PDB entry 6CXV | X-ray diffraction, 2.60 A resolution | chain A

Chain A:
Name: Indoleamine 2,3-dioxygenase 1
From: Homo sapiens
Notes: EC 1.13.11.52; fragment: N-terminal deletion
UniProt: P14902 (I23O1_HUMAN); residues 12-403 here = UniProt positions 12-403
Sequence (425 residues; numbered 11 to 435; the number before each row is that of its first residue):
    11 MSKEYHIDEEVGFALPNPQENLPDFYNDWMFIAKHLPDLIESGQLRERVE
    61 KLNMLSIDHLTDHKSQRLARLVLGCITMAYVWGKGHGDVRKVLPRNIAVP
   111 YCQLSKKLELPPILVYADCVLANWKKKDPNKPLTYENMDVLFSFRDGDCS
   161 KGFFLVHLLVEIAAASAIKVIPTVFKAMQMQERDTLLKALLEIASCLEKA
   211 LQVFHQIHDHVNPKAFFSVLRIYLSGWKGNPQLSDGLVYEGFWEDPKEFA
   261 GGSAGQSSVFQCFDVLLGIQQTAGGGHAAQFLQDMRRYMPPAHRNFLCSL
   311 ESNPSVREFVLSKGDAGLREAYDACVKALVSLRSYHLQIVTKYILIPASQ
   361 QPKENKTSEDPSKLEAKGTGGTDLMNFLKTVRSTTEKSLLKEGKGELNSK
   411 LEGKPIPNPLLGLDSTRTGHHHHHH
Unresolved in the structure: 11-14, 363-373, 404-435
Differences from the reference sequence: initiating methionine (11); engineered mutation His167 (Ser in P14902); expression tag (404-435)
UniProt features mapped onto this chain:
  - binding site (heme b): His346
Ion coordination: heme Fe near His346 (its only coordinating residue here)
Ligand contacts:
  - cyanide ion (CYN): Ser263, Ala264, Gly265, His346
  - heme (HEM): Phe163, Val166, His167, Val170, Phe214, Ile217, Phe226, Ser263, Ala264, Gly265, Phe270, Phe291, Leu292, Arg343, His346, Ile349, Val350, Tyr353, Ile354, Gly378, Thr379, Gly380, Gly381, Thr382, Leu384, Phe387, Leu388, Val391
  - tryptophan (TRP): Tyr126, Cys129, Phe163, His167, Phe226, Arg231, Leu234, Gly262, Ser263, Ala264, Ile354, Gly378, Thr379
  - 2-(1H-indol-3-yl)ethanol (ZCW): Val170, Ala174, Leu207, Val269, Phe270, Phe273, Leu339, Leu342, Arg343, His346
What the authors report for this chain:
  - binding site for tryptophan: His167
  - mutagenesis - S167H: abolished catalytic activity on tryptophan

In short:
Bound to chain A: heme, cyanide ion, tryptophan and 2-(1H-indol-3-yl)ethanol. From UniProt: heme b-binding
residue His346. From the paper: a binding site for tryptophan at His167; S167H abolishes catalytic activity on
tryptophan.
Chain A is Indoleamine 2,3-dioxygenase 1 (Homo sapiens); the structure, Structure of the S167H mutant of human
indoleamine 2,3 dioxygenase in complex with tryptophan and cyanide, was determined by X-ray diffraction
together with 6CXU from the same study.
